PDB entry 4NWN | X-ray diffraction, 4.50 A resolution (low resolution: residue-level contacts below are approximate; hydrogen-bond / salt-bridge calls are withheld) | chains C and D of the 24 polymer chains in the assembly

== Chain C ==
Name: Uncharacterized protein
From: Campylobacter jejuni
Reference sequence: K8VQB8 (K8VQB8_SALTM); numbering as in UniProt (aligned over 1-184)
Amino-acid sequence (192 residues; each row starts with the number of its first residue):
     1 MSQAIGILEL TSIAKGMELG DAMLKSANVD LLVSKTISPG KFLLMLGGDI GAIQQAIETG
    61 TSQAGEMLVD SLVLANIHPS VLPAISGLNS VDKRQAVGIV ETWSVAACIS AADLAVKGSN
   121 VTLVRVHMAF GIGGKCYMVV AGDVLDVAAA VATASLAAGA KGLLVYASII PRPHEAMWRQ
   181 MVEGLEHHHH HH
Unresolved in the structure: 1, 185-192
Differences from the reference sequence: engineered mutation Ser-38 (Cys in K8VQB8), Leu-114 (Arg in K8VQB8), Leu-145 (Ser in K8VQB8), Ala-148 (Asn in K8VQB8), Ala-149 (Asn in K8VQB8), Ala-152 (Thr in K8VQB8), Thr-153 (Val in K8VQB8), Leu-156 (Glu in K8VQB8), Ala-157 (Ser in K8VQB8), Ala-160 (Glu in K8VQB8), Ala-167 (Arg in K8VQB8), Ile-169 (Val in K8VQB8); expression tag (185-192)

== Chain D ==
Name: Propanediol utilization: polyhedral bodies pduT
From: Salmonella enterica subsp. enterica serovar Typhimurium
Reference sequence: A1W1R1 (A1W1R1_CAMJJ); residues 2-159 here correspond to UniProt positions 22-179 (UniProt number = residue number + 20)
Amino-acid sequence (159 residues; numbered 1 to 159; the number before each row is that of its first residue):
     1 MGEVPIGDPK ELNGMEIAAV YLQPIEMEPR GIDLAASLAD IHLEADIHAL KNNPNGFPEG
    61 FWMPYLTIAY ALANADTGAI KTGTLMPMVA DDGPHYGANI AMEKDKKGGF GVGTYALTFL
   121 ISNPEKQGFG RHVDEETGVG KWFEPFVVTY FFKYTGTPK
Unresolved in the structure: 1, 159
Differences from the reference sequence: expression tag (1); engineered mutation Ala-71 (Glu91 in A1W1R1), Ala-73 (Lys93 in A1W1R1), Ala-75 (Thr95 in A1W1R1), Thr-82 (Arg102 in A1W1R1), Thr-114 (Asn134 in A1W1R1), Ala-116 (Glu136 in A1W1R1), Leu-120 (Tyr140 in A1W1R1), Val-147 (Lys167 in A1W1R1), Thr-149 (Asp169 in A1W1R1), Phe-151 (Lys171 in A1W1R1)

== How chain C and chain D interact ==
Residue-residue contacts (4):
  Gly-118(C) with Thr-149(D)
  Ala-152(C) with Ala-71(D); Thr-118(D)
  Thr-153(C) with Thr-118(D)
Interface residues without a listed pair, chain C (9 interface residues in all): Val-144, Leu-145, Ala-148, Ala-149, Leu-156, Ile-169
Interface residues without a listed pair, chain D (9 interface residues in all): Ala-73, Ala-75, Gly-78, Ala-116, Leu-120, Val-147

== Summary ==
The chain C/chain D interface involves 9 residues from each chain.
Here chain C is Uncharacterized protein (Campylobacter jejuni) and chain D is Propanediol utilization:
polyhedral bodies pduT (Salmonella enterica subsp. enterica serovar Typhimurium). Entry 4NWN (Computationally
Designed Two-Component Self-Assembling Tetrahedral Cage T32-28) was determined by X-ray diffraction together
with 4NWO, 4NWP, 4NWQ and 4NWR from the same study.
